4F1D - chains B and D of the 4 polymer chains in the assembly; structure by X-ray diffraction, 1.64 A resolution.

# Chain B (and D)
Protein: Insulin B chain
From: Homo sapiens
Notes: chain D of this document is another copy of the same molecule, construct and numbering; everything in this record applies to it too
UniProt: P01308 (INS_HUMAN); residues 1-30 here correspond to UniProt positions 25-54 (UniProt number = residue number + 24)
Chain sequence (30 residues; numbered 1 to 30; the number before each row is that of its first residue):
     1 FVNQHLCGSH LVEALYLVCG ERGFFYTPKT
Metal / ion sites: Zn2+ near His10 (its only coordinating residue here)

# Interface between chain B and chain D
Pairs across the interface (29):
  Gly8(B) with Tyr16(D)
  Ser9(B) with Glu13(D); Tyr16(D)
  Val12(B) with Val12(D); Tyr16(D), hydrophobic; Phe24(D), hydrophobic
  Glu13(B) with Ser9(D); Glu13(D)
  Tyr16(B) with Gly8(D); Ser9(D); Val12(D), hydrophobic; Tyr26(D)
  Gly20(B) with Tyr26(D); Pro28(D)
  Glu21(B) with Pro28(D)
  Gly23(B) with Tyr26(D); Pro28(D)
  Phe24(B) with Val12(D), hydrophobic; Phe24(D), hydrophobic; Phe25(D); Tyr26(D), hydrogen bond (backbone-backbone)
  Phe25(B) with Phe24(D); Phe25(D), hydrophobic
  Tyr26(B) with Tyr16(D); Gly23(D); Phe24(D), hydrogen bond (backbone-backbone)
  Pro28(B) with Glu21(D); Gly23(D)
  Lys29(B) with Glu21(D)
Interface residues without a listed pair, chain D (14 interface residues in all): Gly20, Arg22, Thr30

# In short
Chain B and chain D form an interface of 13 and 14 residues respectively; the contacts include 2 hydrogen
bonds. Its one hydrogen bond, Phe24(B)-Tyr26(D), is backbone to backbone.
Chain B and chain D are both Insulin B chain (Homo sapiens); the structure, Human Insulin, was determined by
X-ray diffraction together with 4EWW, 4EWX, 4EWZ, 4EX0, 4EX1, 4EXX and 17 further entries from the same study.
